9GUR - chains 3 and 4 of the 9 polymer chains in the assembly; structure by electron microscopy, 4.20 A resolution (low resolution: residue-level contacts below are approximate; hydrogen-bond / salt-bridge calls are withheld).

[Chain 3]
Molecule: DNA-directed RNA polymerase subunit beta
From: Escherichia coli K-12
Notes: EC 2.7.7.6
UniProtKB: P0A8V2 (RPOB_ECOLI); residue numbers follow UniProt; this construct covers 1-1342
Chain sequence (1342 residues; row label = number of the first residue in the row):
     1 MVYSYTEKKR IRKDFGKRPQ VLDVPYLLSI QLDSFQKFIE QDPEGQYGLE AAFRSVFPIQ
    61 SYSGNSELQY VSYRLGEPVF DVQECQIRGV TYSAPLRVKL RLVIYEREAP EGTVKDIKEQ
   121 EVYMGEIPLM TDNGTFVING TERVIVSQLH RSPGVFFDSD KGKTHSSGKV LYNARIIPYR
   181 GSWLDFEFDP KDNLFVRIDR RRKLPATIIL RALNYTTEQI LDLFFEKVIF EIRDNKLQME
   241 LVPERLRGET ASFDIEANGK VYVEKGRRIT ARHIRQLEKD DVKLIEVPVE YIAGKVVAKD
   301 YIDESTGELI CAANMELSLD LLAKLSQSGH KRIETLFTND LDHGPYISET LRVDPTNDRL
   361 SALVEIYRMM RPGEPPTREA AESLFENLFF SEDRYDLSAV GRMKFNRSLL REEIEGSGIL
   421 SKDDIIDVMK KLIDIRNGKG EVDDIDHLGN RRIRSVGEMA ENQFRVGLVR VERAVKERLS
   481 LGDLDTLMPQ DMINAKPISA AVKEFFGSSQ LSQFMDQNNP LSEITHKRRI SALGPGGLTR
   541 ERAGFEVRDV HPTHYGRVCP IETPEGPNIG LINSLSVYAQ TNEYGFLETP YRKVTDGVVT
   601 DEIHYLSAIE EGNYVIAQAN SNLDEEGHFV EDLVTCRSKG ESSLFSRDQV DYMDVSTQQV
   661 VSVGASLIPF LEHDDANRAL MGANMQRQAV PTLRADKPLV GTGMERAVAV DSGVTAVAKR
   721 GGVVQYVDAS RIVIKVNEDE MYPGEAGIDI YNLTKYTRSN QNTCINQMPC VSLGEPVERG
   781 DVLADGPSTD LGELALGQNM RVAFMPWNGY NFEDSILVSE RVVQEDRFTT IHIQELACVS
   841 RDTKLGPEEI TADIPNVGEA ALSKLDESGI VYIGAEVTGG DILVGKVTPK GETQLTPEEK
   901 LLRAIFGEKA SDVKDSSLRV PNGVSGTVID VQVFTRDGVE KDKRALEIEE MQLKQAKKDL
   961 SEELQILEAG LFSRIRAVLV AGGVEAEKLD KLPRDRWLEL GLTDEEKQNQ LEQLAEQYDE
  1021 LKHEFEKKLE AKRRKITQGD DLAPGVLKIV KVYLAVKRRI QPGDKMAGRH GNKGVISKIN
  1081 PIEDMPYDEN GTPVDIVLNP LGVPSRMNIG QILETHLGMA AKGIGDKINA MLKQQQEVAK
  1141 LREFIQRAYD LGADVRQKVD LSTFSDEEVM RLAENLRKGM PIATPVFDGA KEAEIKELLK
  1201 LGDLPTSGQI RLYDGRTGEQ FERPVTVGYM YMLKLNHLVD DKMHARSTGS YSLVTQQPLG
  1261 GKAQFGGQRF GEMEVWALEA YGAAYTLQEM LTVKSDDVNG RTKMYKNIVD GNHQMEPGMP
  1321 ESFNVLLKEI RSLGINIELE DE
Not modelled in the structure: 891-912
Curated features (UniProtKB/Swiss-Prot):
  - modified residue (N6-acetyllysine): K1022, K1200
  - mutagenesis: I561 (I561S: Resistant to antibiotics salinamide A and B), I569 (I569S: Resistant to antibiotics salinamide A and B), A665 (A665E: Resistant to antibiotics salinamide A and B), D675 (D675A/G: Resistant to antibiotics salinamide A and B), N677 (N677H/K: Resistant to antibiotics salinamide A and B), L680 (L680M: Resistant to antibiotics salinamide A and B), E813 (E813K: Disrupts the enzyme's active center)

[Chain 4]
Molecule: DNA-directed RNA polymerase subunit beta'
From: Escherichia coli K-12
Notes: EC 2.7.7.6
UniProtKB: P0A8T7 (RPOC_ECOLI); residue numbers follow UniProt; this construct covers 15-1373
Chain sequence (1359 residues; row label = number of the first residue in the row):
    15 EEFDAIKIAL ASPDMIRSWS FGEVKKPETI NYRTFKPERD GLFCARIFGP VKDYECLCGK
    75 YKRLKHRGVI CEKCGVEVTQ TKVRRERMGH IELASPTAHI WFLKSLPSRI GLLLDMPLRD
   135 IERVLYFESY VVIEGGMTNL ERQQILTEEQ YLDALEEFGD EFDAKMGAEA IQALLKSMDL
   195 EQECEQLREE LNETNSETKR KKLTKRIKLL EAFVQSGNKP EWMILTVLPV LPPDLRPLVP
   255 LDGGRFATSD LNDLYRRVIN RNNRLKRLLD LAAPDIIVRN EKRMLQEAVD ALLDNGRRGR
   315 AITGSNKRPL KSLADMIKGK QGRFRQNLLG KRVDYSGRSV ITVGPYLRLH QCGLPKKMAL
   375 ELFKPFIYGK LELRGLATTI KAAKKMVERE EAVVWDILDE VIREHPVLLN RAPTLHRLGI
   435 QAFEPVLIEG KAIQLHPLVC AAYNADFDGD QMAVHVPLTL EAQLEARALM MSTNNILSPA
   495 NGEPIIVPSQ DVVLGLYYMT RDCVNAKGEG MVLTGPKEAE RLYRSGLASL HARVKVRITE
   555 YEKDANGELV AKTSLKDTTV GRAILWMIVP KGLPYSIVNQ ALGKKAISKM LNTCYRILGL
   615 KPTVIFADQI MYTGFAYAAR SGASVGIDDM VIPEKKHEII SEAEAEVAEI QEQFQSGLVT
   675 AGERYNKVID IWAAANDRVS KAMMDNLQTE TVINRDGQEE KQVSFNSIYM MADSGARGSA
   735 AQIRQLAGMR GLMAKPDGSI IETPITANFR EGLNVLQYFI STHGARKGLA DTALKTANSG
   795 YLTRRLVDVA QDLVVTEDDC GTHEGIMMTP VIEGGDVKEP LRDRVLGRVT AEDVLKPGTA
   855 DILVPRNTLL HEQWCDLLEE NSVDAVKVRS VVSCDTDFGV CAHCYGRDLA RGHIINKGEA
   915 IGVIAAQSIG EPGTQLTMRT FHIGGAASRA AAESSIQVKN KGSIKLSNVK SVVNSSGKLV
   975 ITSRNTELKL IDEFGRTKES YKVPYGAVLA KGDGEQVAGG ETVANWDPHT MPVITEVSGF
  1035 VRFTDMIDGQ TITRQTDELT GLSSLVVLDS AERTAGGKDL RPALKIVDAQ GNDVLIPGTD
  1095 MPAQYFLPGK AIVQLEDGVQ ISSGDTLARI PQESGGTKDI TGGLPRVADL FEARRPKEPA
  1155 ILAEISGIVS FGKETKGKRR LVITPVDGSD PYEEMIPKWR QLNVFEGERV ERGDVISDGP
  1215 EAPHDILRLR GVHAVTRYIV NEVQDVYRLQ GVKINDKHIE VIVRQMLRKA TIVNAGSSDF
  1275 LEGEQVEYSR VKIANRELEA NGKVGATYSR DLLGITKASL ATESFISAAS FQETTRVLTE
  1335 AAVAGKRDEL RGLKENVIVG RLIPAGTGYA YHQDRMRRR
Not modelled in the structure: 934-951, 1127-1134
Metal / ion sites: Zn2+ site 1: C70, C72, C85, C88; Mg2+: D460, D462, D464 (shared with 1 residue of chain X); Zn2+ site 2: C814, C888, C895, C898
Curated features (UniProtKB/Swiss-Prot):
  - binding site (Zn(2+)): C70, C72, C85, C88, C814, C888, C895, C898
  - binding site (Mg(2+)): D460, D462, D464
  - modified residue: K983 (N6-acetyllysine)
  - mutagenesis: Q504 (Q504P: Resistant to antibiotics salinamide A and B), N690 (N690D: Resistant to antibiotics salinamide A and B), M697 (M697V: Resistant to antibiotics salinamide A and B), A735 (A735T: Resistant to antibiotics salinamide A and B), R738 (R738C/H/P/S: Resistant to antibiotics salinamide A and B), A748 (A748E: Resistant to antibiotics salinamide A and B), P758 (P758S/T: Resistant to antibiotics salinamide A and B), F763 (F763C: Resistant to antibiotics salinamide A and B), S775 (S775A: Resistant to antibiotics salinamide A and B), A779 (A779T/V: Resistant to antibiotics salinamide A and B), R780 (R780C: Resistant to antibiotics salinamide A and B), G782 (G782A/C: Resistant to antibiotics salinamide A and B), 1 further mutagenesis entry in UniProt

[How chain 3 and chain 4 interact]
Contacting residue pairs (276; chain 3 residue first):
  G162(3) - K1151(4)
  F545(3) - A784(4)
  F545(3) - D785(4)
  F545(3) - L788(4)
  F545(3) - R933(4)
  R548(3) - R780(4)
  D549(3) - P750(4)
  D549(3) - R780(4)
  D549(3) - K781(4)
  D549(3) - R933(4)
  V550(3) - P750(4)
  V550(3) - T776(4)
  V550(3) - H777(4)
  V550(3) - R780(4)
  Y555(3) - L770(4)
  Y555(3) - F773(4)
  P560(3) - T776(4)
  P560(3) - R780(4)
  G570(3) - R780(4)
  Q618(3) - N768(4)
  Q618(3) - V769(4)
  Q618(3) - L770(4)
  E641(3) - K749(4)
  S642(3) - T757(4)
  L671(3) - Y772(4)
  E672(3) - G766(4)
  E672(3) - L767(4)
  E672(3) - Y772(4)
  H673(3) - F763(4)
  H673(3) - R764(4)
  H673(3) - E765(4)
  H673(3) - G766(4)
  D674(3) - Y772(4)
  D675(3) - R744(4)
  D675(3) - Y772(4)
  A676(3) - Y772(4)
  A676(3) - A779(4)
  N677(3) - L783(4)
  A679(3) - Y772(4)
  L680(3) - L783(4)
  F804(3) - S638(4)
  M805(3) - A633(4)
  P806(3) - A632(4)
  P806(3) - A633(4)
  P806(3) - A637(4)
  N808(3) - P359(4)
  N808(3) - F629(4)
  N808(3) - A633(4)
  G809(3) - P359(4)
  G809(3) - F629(4)
  Y810(3) - P359(4)
  F812(3) - F461(4)
  F812(3) - S503(4)
  F812(3) - D505(4)
  E813(3) - D460(4)
  E813(3) - F461(4)
  D814(3) - D462(4)
  S815(3) - V357(4)
  S815(3) - F461(4)
  R841(3) - D256(4)
  P1044(3) - R259(4)
  P1062(3) - A446(4)
  G1063(3) - V354(4)
  K1065(3) - D462(4)
  K1073(3) - D462(4)
  V1075(3) - F461(4)
  V1075(3) - D462(4)
  V1075(3) - G463(4)
  S1077(3) - T356(4)
  N1099(3) - Q504(4)
  N1099(3) - D505(4)
  P1100(3) - A637(4)
  P1100(3) - V639(4)
  L1101(3) - Q504(4)
  L1101(3) - D505(4)
  L1101(3) - L508(4)
  L1101(3) - M725(4)
  P1104(3) - M725(4)
  P1104(3) - Q736(4)
  S1105(3) - R731(4)
  M1107(3) - Q736(4)
  I1109(3) - L740(4)
  I1109(3) - F763(4)
  I1109(3) - R764(4)
  I1112(3) - I641(4)
  L1113(3) - I641(4)
  H1116(3) - I641(4)
  F1187(3) - Y772(4)
  K1191(3) - E765(4)
  E1192(3) - R764(4)
  K1196(3) - D642(4)
  S1207(3) - D642(4)
  Q1209(3) - V639(4)
  Q1209(3) - G640(4)
  Q1220(3) - R634(4)
  F1221(3) - A633(4)
  E1222(3) - Y512(4)
  E1222(3) - R634(4)
  E1222(3) - S635(4)
  R1223(3) - S635(4)
  R1223(3) - G636(4)
  R1223(3) - A637(4)
  R1223(3) - M724(4)
  V1225(3) - G636(4)
  V1225(3) - S638(4)
  T1226(3) - S638(4)
  T1226(3) - V639(4)
  T1226(3) - G640(4)
  D1240(3) - K445(4)
  K1242(3) - Q465(4)
  M1243(3) - R352(4)
  M1243(3) - M372(4)
  M1243(3) - K445(4)
  H1244(3) - G351(4)
  H1244(3) - R352(4)
  H1244(3) - M372(4)
  A1245(3) - S350(4)
  A1245(3) - G351(4)
  A1245(3) - M372(4)
  R1246(3) - D348(4)
  R1246(3) - Y349(4)
  R1246(3) - S350(4)
  S1247(3) - D348(4)
  S1247(3) - Y349(4)
  S1247(3) - E375(4)
  S1247(3) - L376(4)
  S1247(3) - K378(4)
  T1248(3) - Y349(4)
  G1249(3) - D348(4)
  Y1251(3) - D348(4)
  L1253(3) - R99(4)
  V1254(3) - L249(4)
  T1255(3) - N341(4)
  Q1257(3) - N341(4)
  Q1257(3) - K345(4)
  Q1257(3) - R346(4)
  P1258(3) - R346(4)
  P1258(3) - D348(4)
  L1259(3) - R346(4)
  G1260(3) - R346(4)
  G1267(3) - R346(4)
  G1267(3) - S350(4)
  Q1268(3) - R346(4)
  Q1268(3) - V347(4)
  Q1268(3) - S350(4)
  Q1268(3) - G351(4)
  Q1268(3) - R352(4)
  R1269(3) - R339(4)
  R1269(3) - Q340(4)
  R1269(3) - G344(4)
  R1269(3) - K345(4)
  R1269(3) - R346(4)
  F1270(3) - G344(4)
  F1270(3) - K345(4)
  F1270(3) - H469(4)
  E1272(3) - R339(4)
  E1272(3) - L343(4)
  E1272(3) - R798(4)
  M1273(3) - T428(4)
  E1274(3) - N424(4)
  E1274(3) - R425(4)
  E1274(3) - P427(4)
  E1274(3) - T428(4)
  V1275(3) - L343(4)
  W1276(3) - V801(4)
  W1276(3) - V917(4)
  W1276(3) - Q921(4)
  A1277(3) - T428(4)
  A1277(3) - R431(4)
  A1277(3) - I434(4)
  A1277(3) - Q921(4)
  A1280(3) - R431(4)
  A1280(3) - E913(4)
  A1280(3) - Q921(4)
  Y1281(3) - R431(4)
  Y1281(3) - L432(4)
  Y1281(3) - I434(4)
  Y1281(3) - M484(4)
  Y1281(3) - N489(4)
  G1282(3) - L483(4)
  G1282(3) - A1359(4)
  G1282(3) - G1360(4)
  G1282(3) - T1361(4)
  A1283(3) - E479(4)
  A1283(3) - L483(4)
  A1283(3) - M484(4)
  A1283(3) - T1361(4)
  A1284(3) - E479(4)
  A1284(3) - L1356(4)
  A1284(3) - I1357(4)
  A1284(3) - T1361(4)
  A1284(3) - G1362(4)
  Y1285(3) - E475(4)
  Y1285(3) - E479(4)
  Y1285(3) - L1356(4)
  T1286(3) - A476(4)
  T1286(3) - E479(4)
  Q1288(3) - G1354(4)
  Q1288(3) - L1356(4)
  E1289(3) - V470(4)
  E1289(3) - L472(4)
  M1290(3) - V347(4)
  L1291(3) - K345(4)
  L1291(3) - G1354(4)
  T1292(3) - G1354(4)
  V1293(3) - L472(4)
  K1294(3) - V347(4)
  K1294(3) - D348(4)
  K1294(3) - Y349(4)
  K1294(3) - V470(4)
  K1294(3) - L472(4)
  S1295(3) - K345(4)
  S1295(3) - R346(4)
  M1304(3) - T473(4)
  Y1305(3) - P379(4)
  Y1305(3) - Y382(4)
  I1308(3) - P379(4)
  I1308(3) - F380(4)
  V1309(3) - G383(4)
  V1309(3) - E386(4)
  N1312(3) - L474(4)
  H1313(3) - L472(4)
  H1313(3) - T473(4)
  H1313(3) - L474(4)
  P1320(3) - I1352(4)
  P1320(3) - V1353(4)
  E1321(3) - R99(4)
  S1322(3) - N341(4)
  S1322(3) - L342(4)
  F1323(3) - I1352(4)
  F1323(3) - V1353(4)
  V1325(3) - R99(4)
  L1326(3) - I331(4)
  L1326(3) - F338(4)
  L1326(3) - L342(4)
  K1328(3) - E100(4)
  K1328(3) - L245(4)
  K1328(3) - L249(4)
  E1329(3) - L245(4)
  E1329(3) - M330(4)
  E1329(3) - I331(4)
  E1329(3) - R337(4)
  R1331(3) - W33(4)
  R1331(3) - M102(4)
  R1331(3) - P243(4)
  S1332(3) - P243(4)
  S1332(3) - L245(4)
  S1332(3) - Y269(4)
  L1333(3) - W115(4)
  G1334(3) - L24(4)
  G1334(3) - A25(4)
  I1335(3) - I22(4)
  I1335(3) - A23(4)
  I1335(3) - W33(4)
  I1335(3) - A1336(4)
  N1336(3) - I22(4)
  N1336(3) - A23(4)
  N1336(3) - L24(4)
  N1336(3) - A25(4)
  N1336(3) - M29(4)
  N1336(3) - W33(4)
  I1337(3) - K21(4)
  I1337(3) - I22(4)
  E1338(3) - I20(4)
  E1338(3) - K21(4)
  L1339(3) - A19(4)
  L1339(3) - I20(4)
  E1340(3) - F17(4)
  E1340(3) - D18(4)
  E1340(3) - A19(4)
  E1340(3) - R1341(4)
  D1341(3) - E16(4)
  D1341(3) - F17(4)
  D1341(3) - D18(4)
  E1342(3) - R1341(4)
  E1342(3) - R1373(4)
Interface residues without a listed pair, chain 3 (153 interface residues in all): S166, H551, P552, C559, I561, T563, I569, N573, N620, R637, V660, W807, G1045, G1074, V1103, E1219, P1224, V1239, G1261, E1279, L1287, Q1314, M1315, M1319, I1330
Interface residues without a listed pair, chain 4 (168 interface residues in all): H113, F116, L239, V244, P246, P251, L307, L327, I355, K371, A426, H430, Q435, P451, C454, A459, P471, D643, M644, I755, E756, I918, M932, L1332, V1351, Y1365

[In short]
153 residues of chain 3 and 168 residues of chain 4 are in contact. D460(4), D462(4) and D464(4) form the Mg2+
site. From UniProt: 7 mutagenesis sites on chain 3; 8 Zn2+-binding residues, 3 Mg2+-binding residues and 13
mutagenesis sites on chain 4.
Chain 3 is DNA-directed RNA polymerase subunit beta and chain 4 is DNA-directed RNA polymerase subunit beta',
both from Escherichia coli K-12; the structure, 30S mRNA delivery complex TEC resolved (TEC only), was
determined by electron microscopy together with 9GUP, 9GUQ, 9GUS, 9GUT, 9GUU, 9GUV, 9GUW and 9GUX from the
same study.
